1EEF - chains D and E of the 5 polymer chains in the assembly; structure by X-ray diffraction, 1.80 A resolution.

Chain D (and E):
Molecule: Protein (heat-labile enterotoxin B chain)
Source organism: Escherichia coli
Notes: chain E of this document is another copy of the same molecule, construct and numbering; everything in this record applies to it too
UniProt: P32890 (ELBP_ECOLI); residues 1-103 here correspond to UniProt positions 22-124 (UniProt number = residue number + 21)
Amino-acid sequence (103 residues; each row starts with the number of its first residue):
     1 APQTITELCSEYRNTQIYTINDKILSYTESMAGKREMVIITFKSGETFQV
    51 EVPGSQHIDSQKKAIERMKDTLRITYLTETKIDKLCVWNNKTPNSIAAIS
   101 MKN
Disulfide bonds: C9-C86
Ligand contacts: alpha-D-galactopyranose (GLA): E51, Q56, H57, Q61, W88, N90, K91

Interface between chain D and chain E:
Contacting residue pairs (60):
  A1(D) with Q49(E); T92(E), hydrogen bond (backbone-backbone); P93(E)
  P2(D) with R35(E); I39(E); P93(E)
  Q3(D) with I39(E); T47(E); T92(E); P93(E)
  L8(D) with S30(E); R35(E)
  E11(D) with R35(E), salt bridge
  Y12(D) with A32(E); G33(E), hydrogen bond (side chain-backbone); R35(E)
  I58(D) with K34(E); E36(E)
  S60(D) with E36(E), hydrogen bond
  Q61(D) with M31(E), hydrogen bond (side chain-backbone); A32(E); G33(E); E36(E)
  K63(D) with E66(E), salt bridge
  A64(D) with M31(E), hydrophobic; E36(E)
  I65(D) with M31(E), hydrophobic
  R67(D) with E29(E); E66(E), salt bridge; K69(E); D70(E), salt bridge; R73(E)
  M68(D) with E29(E), hydrogen bond (backbone-side chain); M31(E), hydrophobic
  D70(D) with R73(E)
  T71(D) with Y27(E); E29(E), hydrogen bond; R73(E), hydrogen bond
  I74(D) with L77(E), hydrophobic
  T80(D) with L77(E)
  I96(D) with M31(E)
  A97(D) with S30(E); M31(E), hydrogen bond (backbone-backbone); A32(E)
  A98(D) with E29(E); S30(E)
  I99(D) with Y27(E); T28(E); E29(E), hydrogen bond (backbone-backbone)
  S100(D) with Y27(E); T28(E)
  M101(D) with S26(E); Y27(E), hydrogen bond (backbone-backbone); Y76(E), hydrogen bond (backbone-side chain)
  K102(D) with L25(E); S26(E); Y76(E), hydrogen bond (backbone-side chain)
  N103(D) with L25(E), hydrogen bond (backbone-backbone); Y76(E), hydrogen bond (backbone-side chain); E79(E)
Also at the interface, not in a pair above, chain D (32 interface residues in all): T4, I5, V50, H57, T78, W88
Also at the interface, not in a pair above, chain E (28 interface residues in all): K23, I24, M37, T41

Overview:
32 residues of chain D and 28 residues of chain E are in contact; the contacts include 14 hydrogen bonds and 4
salt bridges. Polar pairs include E11(D)-R35(E), K63(D)-E66(E) and R67(D)-E66(E). Bound to chain D:
alpha-D-galactopyranose.
Both chains are Protein (heat-labile enterotoxin B chain) (Escherichia coli). Entry 1EEF (Heat-labile
enterotoxin B-pentamer complexed with bound ligand pepg) was determined by X-ray diffraction together with
1FD7, 1EFI and 1EEI from the same study.
